3LD6 - chains A and B; structure by X-ray diffraction, 2.80 A resolution.

# Chain A (and B)
Protein: Lanosterol 14-alpha demethylase
Organism: Homo sapiens
Notes: EC 1.14.13.70; chain B of this document is another copy of the same molecule, construct and numbering; everything in this record applies to it too
UniProtKB: Q16850 (CP51A_HUMAN); residues 54-502 here = UniProt positions 54-502
Sequence (461 residues; each row starts with the number of its first residue):
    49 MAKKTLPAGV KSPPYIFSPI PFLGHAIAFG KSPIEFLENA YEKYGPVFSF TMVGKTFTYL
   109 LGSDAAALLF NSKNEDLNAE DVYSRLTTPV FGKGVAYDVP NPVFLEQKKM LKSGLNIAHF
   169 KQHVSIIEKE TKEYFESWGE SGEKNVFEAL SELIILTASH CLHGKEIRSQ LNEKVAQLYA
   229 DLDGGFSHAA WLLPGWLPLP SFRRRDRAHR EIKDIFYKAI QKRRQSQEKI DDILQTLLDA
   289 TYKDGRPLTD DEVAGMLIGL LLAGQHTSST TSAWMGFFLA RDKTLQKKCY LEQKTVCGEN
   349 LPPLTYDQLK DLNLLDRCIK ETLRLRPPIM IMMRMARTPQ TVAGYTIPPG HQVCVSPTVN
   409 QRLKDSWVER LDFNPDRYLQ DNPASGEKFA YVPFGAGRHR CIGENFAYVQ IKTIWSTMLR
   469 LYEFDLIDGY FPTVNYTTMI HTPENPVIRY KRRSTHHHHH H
Disordered / not traced: 49-57, 503-509 (chain B: 49-57, 502-509)
Sequence notes: expression tag (49-53, 503-509)
Ion coordination: heme Fe: Cys-449 (together with ketoconazole)
Residues lining bound ligands:
  - heme (HEM): Tyr-131, Tyr-145, Phe-152, Lys-156, Leu-163, Leu-308, Ala-311, Gly-312, Thr-315, Leu-371, Pro-376, Ile-377, Met-380, Met-381, Arg-382, Pro-441, Phe-442, Gly-443, Arg-446, His-447, Arg-448, Cys-449, Ile-450, Gly-451, Phe-454, Ala-455
  - ketoconazole (KKK; 1-acetyl-4-(4-{[(2R,4S)-2-(2,4-dichlorophenyl)-2-(1H-imidazol-1-ylmethyl)-1,3-dioxolan-4-yl]methoxy}phenyl)piperazine): Phe-77, Phe-105, Tyr-131, Leu-134, Thr-135, Phe-139, Tyr-145, Phe-234, His-236, Trp-239, Gly-307, Ala-311, Thr-315, Ile-377, Ile-379, Met-381, Met-487

# Chain A / chain B interface
Pairs across the interface - 4 pairs, chain A then chain B:
  Ile-68(A) with Lys-79(B)
  Ile-75(A) with Ile-75(B), hydrophobic; Lys-79(B)
  Glu-83(A) with Asn-87(B)
Interface residues without a listed pair, chain A (6 interface residues in all): Ala-76, Lys-79, Asn-87
Interface residues without a listed pair, chain B (4 interface residues in all): Glu-83

# Overview
6 residues of chain A and 4 residues of chain B are in contact. Bound to chain A: heme and ketoconazole.
Both chains are Lanosterol 14-alpha demethylase (Homo sapiens). Entry 3LD6 (Crystal structure of human
lanosterol 14alpha-demethylase (CYP51) in complex with ketoconazole) was determined by X-ray diffraction,
deposited together with 3JUS and 3JUV.
